PDB entry 7L31 | electron microscopy, 3.80 A resolution | chains A and E of the 5 polymer chains in the assembly

# Chain A
Molecule: Glycine receptor subunit alpha-2
Organism: Homo sapiens
Notes: engineered mutation(s): second cytoplasmic domain deleted
UniProtKB: P23416 (GLRA2_HUMAN); residues 1-425 here correspond to UniProt positions 28-452 (UniProt number = residue number + 27)
Amino-acid sequence (364 residues; numbered 1 to 425; 61 numbers in that range are skipped by the numbering (no residue carries them; nothing is unmodelled there); the number before each row is that of its first residue):
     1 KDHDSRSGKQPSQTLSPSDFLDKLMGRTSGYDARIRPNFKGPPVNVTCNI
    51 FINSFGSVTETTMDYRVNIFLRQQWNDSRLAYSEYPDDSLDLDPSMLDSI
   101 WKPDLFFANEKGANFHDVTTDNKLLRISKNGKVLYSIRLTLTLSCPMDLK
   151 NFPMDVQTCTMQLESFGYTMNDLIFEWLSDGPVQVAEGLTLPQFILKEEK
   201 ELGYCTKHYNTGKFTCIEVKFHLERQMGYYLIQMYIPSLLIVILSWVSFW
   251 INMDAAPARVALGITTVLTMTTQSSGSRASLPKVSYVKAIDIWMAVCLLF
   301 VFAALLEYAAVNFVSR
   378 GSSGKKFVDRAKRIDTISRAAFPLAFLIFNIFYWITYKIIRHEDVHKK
Unresolved in the structure: 1-14, 378-382, 420-425
Sequence notes: linker (378-381)
Disulfides: Cys145-Cys159, Cys205-Cys216
Covalently attached groups: N-acetylglucosamine (NAG) linked to Asn45, Asn76
Small-molecule neighbours:
  - strychnine (SY9), molecule 1: Phe51, Phe70, Arg72, Leu124, Arg126, Leu134, Ser136
  - strychnine (SY9), molecule 2: Phe166, Gly167, Tyr209, Asn210, Thr211, Phe214
Swiss-Prot annotation at these positions:
  - binding site (glycine): Arg72, Ser136, Thr211
  - binding site (strychnine): Arg72
  - binding site (Zn(2+)): Glu199, Glu201, His222
  - site: Leu268 (Important for obstruction of the ion pore in the closed conformation)
  - glycosylation (N-linked (GlcNAc...) asparagine): Asn45, Asn76
Reported in the primary citation:
  - conformationally variable residues: Leu268

# Chain E
Molecule: Glycine receptor subunit beta, Green fluorescent protein
Organism: Homo sapiens
UniProtKB: chimeric construct of P48167, P42212: residues 3-331 from P48167 (GLRB_HUMAN) positions 25-353 (UniProt number = residue number + 22); residues 331-340 from P42212 positions 2-238 (offset varies); residues 340-475 from P48167 (GLRB_HUMAN) positions 400-497 (UniProt number = residue number + 22)
Amino-acid sequence (702 residues; numbered -19 to 475 plus 324 insertion-coded residues; 117 numbers in that range are skipped by the numbering (no residue carries them; nothing is unmodelled there); the number before each row is that of its first residue; a row labelled like 331A-331Z holds insertion residues (331A, then the next letters in order); numbers below 1 keep their minus sign (Gly-19 is residue -19)):
   -19 GVAMPGAEDDVVAALEVLFQGPKSSKKGKGKKKQYLCPSQQSAEDLARVP
    31 ANSTSNILNRLLVSYDPRIRPNFKGIPVDVVVNIFINSFGSIQETTMDYR
    81 VNIFLRQKWNDPRLKLPSDFRGSDALTVDPTMYKCLWKPDLFFANEKSAN
   131 FHDVTQENILLFIFRDGDVLVSMRLSITLSCPLDLTLFPMDTQRCKMQLE
   181 SFGYTTDDLRFIWQSGDPVQLEKIALPQFDIKKEDIEYGNCTKYYKGTGY
   231 YTCVEVIFTLRRQVGFYMMGVYAPTLLIVVLSWLSFWINPDASAARVPLG
   281 IFSVLSLASECTTLAAELPKVSYVKALDVWLIACLLFGFASLVEYAVVQV
   331 M
331A-331Z LNGGSSAAAVSKGEELFTGVVPILVE
332A-332Z LDGDVNGHKFSVSGEGEGDATYGKLT
333A-333Z LKFICTTGKLPVPWPTLVTTLTYGVQ
334A-334Z CFSRYPDHMKQHDFFKSAMPEGYVQE
335A-335Z RTIFFKDDGNYKTRAEVKFEGDTLVN
336A-336Z RIELKGIDFKEDGNILGHKLEYNYNS
337A-337Z HNVYIMADKQKNGIKVNFKIRHNIED
338A-338Z GSVQLADHYQQNTPIGDGPVLLPDNH
339A-339Z YLSTQSKLSKDPNEKRDHMVLLEFVT
340A-340Z AAGITLGMDELYKSGSGSGVGETRCK
341A-341Z KVCTSKSDLRSNDFSIVGSLPRDFEL
342A-342Z SNYDCYGKPIEVNNGLGKSQAKNNKK
343A-343L PPPAKPVIPTAA
   449 KRIDLYARALFPFCFLFFNVIYWSIYL
Unresolved in the structure: -19 to 28, 331A-331Z, 332A-332Z, 333A-333Z, 334A-334Z, 335A-335Z, 336A-336Z, 337A-337Z, 338A-338Z, 339A-339Z, 340A-340Z, 341A-341Z, 342A-342Z, 343A-343L
Sequence notes: expression tag (-19 to 2); linker (331A-331J, 340N-340S); engineered mutation Leu333U (Phe64 in P42212), Thr333V (Ser65 in P42212), Lys339G (Ala206 in P42212), Leu340F (His231 in P42212)
Disulfides: Cys161-Cys175
Covalently attached groups: N-acetylglucosamine (NAG) linked to Asn220
Small-molecule neighbours:
  - strychnine (SY9), molecule 1: Phe65, Phe84, Arg86, Leu140, Phe142, Ser152
  - strychnine (SY9), molecule 2: Phe182, Gly183, Tyr225, Thr228, Tyr231
Swiss-Prot annotation at these positions:
  - binding site (glycine): Arg86, Ser152, Thr228
  - site: Leu285 (Important for obstruction of the ion pore in the closed conformation)
  - glycosylation (N-linked (GlcNAc...) asparagine): Asn32, Asn220
  - modified residue: Tyr333W (Z: -2,3-didehydrotyrosine)
Reported in the primary citation:
  - conformationally variable residues: Leu285
  - mutagenesis - N36A, N220A: abolished expression
  - specificity-determining residues: Phe282 (proposed by the authors, not directly observed)

# Interface between chain A and chain E
Residue-residue contacts (69):
  Ser16(A) - Ile49(E)
  Ser18(A) - Asp46(E)  hydrogen bond
  Ser54(A) - Lys127(E)  hydrogen bond
  Arg66(A) - Thr76(E)
  Asn68(A) - Glu126(E)
  Phe70(A) - Phe122(E)  hydrophobic
  Phe70(A) - Phe182(E)  hydrophobic
  Asp93(A) - Arg48(E)
  His116(A) - Glu126(E)  salt bridge
  His116(A) - Lys127(E)  hydrogen bond (side chain-backbone)
  Asp117(A) - Phe131(E)
  Val118(A) - Leu121(E)
  Val118(A) - Glu126(E)
  Val118(A) - Ala129(E)  hydrophobic
  Val118(A) - Leu155(E)  hydrophobic
  Thr119(A) - Gln87(E)
  Thr119(A) - Lys118(E)
  Thr119(A) - Leu121(E)
  Thr119(A) - Phe131(E)
  Thr119(A) - Met153(E)
  Thr120(A) - Asp120(E)
  Asn122(A) - Phe122(E)
  Asn122(A) - Phe182(E)
  Lys123(A) - Phe182(E)
  Leu124(A) - Phe182(E)  hydrophobic
  Leu124(A) - Gly183(E)
  Arg138(A) - Phe122(E)
  Arg138(A) - Phe123(E)
  Arg138(A) - Ala124(E)
  Arg138(A) - Glu126(E)  salt bridge
  Thr140(A) - Lys127(E)  hydrogen bond (side chain-backbone)
  Gly188(A) - Pro162(E)
  Thr190(A) - Pro162(E)
  Pro192(A) - Thr75(E)
  Pro192(A) - Met77(E)
  Pro192(A) - Val301(E)
  Pro192(A) - Ser302(E)  hydrogen bond (backbone-backbone)
  Gln193(A) - Ser302(E)  hydrogen bond
  Gln226(A) - Ser302(E)
  Gln226(A) - Tyr303(E)
  Tyr229(A) - Ala295(E)
  Tyr229(A) - Val301(E)
  Tyr229(A) - Ser302(E)
  Tyr229(A) - Asp308(E)
  Tyr230(A) - Ser302(E)  hydrogen bond
  Ile232(A) - Ile312(E)
  Gln233(A) - Cys291(E)
  Gln233(A) - Ala295(E)
  Gln233(A) - Asp308(E)  hydrogen bond
  Pro237(A) - Ile312(E)  hydrophobic
  Pro237(A) - Leu315(E)  hydrophobic
  Leu240(A) - Phe319(E)  hydrophobic
  Ile243(A) - Phe319(E)  hydrophobic
  Leu244(A) - Phe319(E)  hydrophobic
  Leu244(A) - Leu322(E)  hydrophobic
  Val247(A) - Ala326(E)  hydrophobic
  Ile251(A) - Gln329(E)
  Ala258(A) - Val277(E)  hydrophobic
  Ala261(A) - Val277(E)  hydrophobic
  Ala261(A) - Ile281(E)
  Leu262(A) - Val277(E)  hydrophobic
  Leu262(A) - Ile281(E)  hydrophobic
  Thr265(A) - Ile281(E)
  Thr265(A) - Leu285(E)
  Leu268(A) - Leu285(E)  hydrophobic
  Thr269(A) - Leu285(E)
  Thr272(A) - Thr292(E)  hydrogen bond (backbone-side chain)
  Gln273(A) - Thr292(E)
  Gly276(A) - Thr292(E)
Also at the interface, not in a pair above, chain A (54 interface residues in all): Pro17, Asn53, Ser57, Arg72, Asp87, Asp91, Ser136, Leu191, Met227, Gly228, Pro257, Ser277, Ser280
Also at the interface, not in a pair above, chain E (47 interface residues in all): Phe53, Glu74, Pro119, Ser128, Thr228, Ala288, Lys300, Val304, Lys305

# Summary
54 residues of chain A face 47 of chain E across their interface; the contacts include 9 hydrogen bonds and 2
salt bridges. Among the polar pairs are His116(A)-Glu126(E), Arg138(A)-Glu126(E) and Ser18(A)-Asp46(E). From
the paper: N36A and N220A of chain E abolish expression; the specificity determinant Phe282(E).
Chain A is Glycine receptor subunit alpha-2 and chain E is Glycine receptor subunit beta, Green fluorescent
protein, both from Homo sapiens; the structure, Cyro-EM structure of human Glycine Receptor alpha2-beta
heteromer, strychnine bound state, 3.8 Angstrom, was determined by electron microscopy (same publication as
5BKF, 5BKG and 7KUY).
